7DOK - chains A and C of the 6 polymer chains in the assembly; structure by electron microscopy, 2.73 A resolution.

Chain A:
Molecule: RNA-directed RNA polymerase
Source organism: Severe acute respiratory syndrome coronavirus 2
Notes: EC 2.7.7.48
Reference sequence: P0DTD1 (R1AB_SARS2); residues 1-932 here correspond to UniProt positions 4393-5324 (UniProt number = residue number + 4392)
Chain sequence (943 residues; numbered 0 to 942; the number before each row is that of its first residue; numbering starts at 0):
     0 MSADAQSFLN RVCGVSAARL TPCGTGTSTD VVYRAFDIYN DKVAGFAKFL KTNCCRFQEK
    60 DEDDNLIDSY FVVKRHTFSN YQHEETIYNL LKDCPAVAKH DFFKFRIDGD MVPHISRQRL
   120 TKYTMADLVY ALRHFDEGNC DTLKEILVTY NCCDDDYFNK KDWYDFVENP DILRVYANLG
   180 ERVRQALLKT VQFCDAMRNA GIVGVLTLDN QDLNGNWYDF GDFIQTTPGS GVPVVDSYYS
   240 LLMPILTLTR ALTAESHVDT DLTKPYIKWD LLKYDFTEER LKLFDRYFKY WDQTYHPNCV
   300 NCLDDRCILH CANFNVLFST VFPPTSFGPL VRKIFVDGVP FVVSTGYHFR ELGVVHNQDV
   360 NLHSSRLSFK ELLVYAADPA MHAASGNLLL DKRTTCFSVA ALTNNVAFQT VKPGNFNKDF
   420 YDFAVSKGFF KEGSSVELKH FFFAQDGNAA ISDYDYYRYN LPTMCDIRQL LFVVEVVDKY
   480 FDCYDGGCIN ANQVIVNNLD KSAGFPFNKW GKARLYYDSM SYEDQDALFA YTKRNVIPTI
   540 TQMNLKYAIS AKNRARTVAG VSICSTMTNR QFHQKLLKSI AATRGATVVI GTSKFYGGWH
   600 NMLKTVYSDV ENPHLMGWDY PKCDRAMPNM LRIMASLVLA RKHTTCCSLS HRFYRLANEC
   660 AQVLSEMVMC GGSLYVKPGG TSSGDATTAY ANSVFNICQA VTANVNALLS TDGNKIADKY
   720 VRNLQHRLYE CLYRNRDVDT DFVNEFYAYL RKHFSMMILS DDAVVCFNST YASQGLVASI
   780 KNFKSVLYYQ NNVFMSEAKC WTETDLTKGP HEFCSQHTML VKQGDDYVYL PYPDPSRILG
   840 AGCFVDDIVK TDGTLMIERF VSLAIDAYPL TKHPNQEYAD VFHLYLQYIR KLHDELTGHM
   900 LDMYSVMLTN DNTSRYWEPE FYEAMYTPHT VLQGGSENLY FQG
Disordered / not traced: 0-4, 930-942
Sequence notes: initiating methionine (0); expression tag (933-942)
Bound ions: Mg2+ site 1: Asn209, Asp218 (together with pyrophosphate); Mg2+ site 2: Asp218 (together with pyrophosphate); Zn2+ site 1: His295, Cys301, Cys306, Cys310; Zn2+ site 2: Cys487, Cys645, Cys646
Small-molecule neighbours:
  - Penciclovir phosphate (HCU; [(2R)-4-(2-azanyl-6-oxidanylidene-3H-purin-9-yl)-2-(hydroxymethyl)butyl] dihydrogen phosphate): Lys545, Asp623, Ser682, Thr687, Asn691, Ser759, Asp760
  - pyrophosphate: Lys50, Asn52, Lys73, Arg116, Asn209, Tyr217, Asp218
  - pyrophosphate (POP): Lys551, Asp618, Tyr619, Pro620, Lys621, Lys798
UniProt features mapped onto this chain:
  - region: Lys545 to Arg555 (Interaction with RMP Remdesivir), Thr582 to Pro620 (RdRp Palm N-ter)
  - active site: Ser759, Asp760, Asp761
  - binding site (Mn(2+)): Asn209, Asp218
  - binding site (Zn(2+)): His295, Cys301, Cys306, Cys310, Cys487, His642, Cys645, Cys646
  - site: Gln932 (Cleavage)

Chain C:
Molecule: Non-structural protein 7
Source organism: Severe acute respiratory syndrome coronavirus 2
Reference sequence: P0DTD1 (R1AB_SARS2); residues 1-83 here correspond to UniProt positions 3860-3942 (UniProt number = residue number + 3859)
Chain sequence (84 residues; numbered 0 to 83; the number before each row is that of its first residue; numbering starts at 0):
     0 MSKMSDVKCT SVVLLSVLQQ LRVESSSKLW AQCVQLHNDI LLAKDTTEAF EKMVSLLSVL
    60 LSMQGAVDIN KLCEEMLDNR ATLQ
Disordered / not traced: 0-1, 71-83
Sequence notes: initiating methionine (0)
UniProt features mapped onto this chain:
  - site: Gln83 (Cleavage)

Interface between chain A and chain C:
Pairs across the interface (27; chain A residue first):
  Thr409(A) - Glu23(C)  hydrogen bond
  Thr409(A) - Trp29(C)
  Lys411(A) - Gln18(C)
  Pro412(A) - Leu14(C)  hydrophobic
  Pro412(A) - Ser15(C)
  Phe415(A) - Cys8(C)  hydrophobic
  Phe415(A) - Val11(C)  hydrophobic
  Phe415(A) - Val12(C)  hydrophobic
  Tyr420(A) - Ser4(C)  hydrogen bond
  Tyr420(A) - Asp5(C)  hydrogen bond
  Glu431(A) - Lys2(C)
  Leu437(A) - Lys7(C)
  Phe440(A) - Lys7(C)
  Phe440(A) - Leu40(C)
  Phe441(A) - His36(C)
  Phe442(A) - Asn37(C)
  Phe442(A) - Leu40(C)  hydrophobic
  Phe442(A) - Leu41(C)  hydrophobic
  Ala443(A) - Leu14(C)  hydrophobic
  Ala443(A) - Val33(C)  hydrophobic
  Ala443(A) - Asn37(C)
  Gln444(A) - Trp29(C)
  Asp445(A) - Ala30(C)
  Asp445(A) - Val33(C)
  Asn552(A) - Leu41(C)
  Phe843(A) - Cys8(C)  hydrophobic
  Phe843(A) - Val11(C)  hydrophobic
Interface residues without a listed pair, chain A (19 interface residues in all): Val410, Gly413, Phe429, Ala550

Overview:
Chain A and chain C form an interface of 19 and 18 residues respectively; the contacts include 3 hydrogen
bonds. Polar pairs include Thr409(A)-Glu23(C), Tyr420(A)-Ser4(C) and Tyr420(A)-Asp5(C). Chain A binds
Penciclovir phosphate and pyrophosphate.
Chain A is RNA-directed RNA polymerase and chain C is Non-structural protein 7, both from Severe acute
respiratory syndrome coronavirus 2; the structure, Structure of COVID-19 RNA-dependent RNA polymerase
(extended conformation) bound to penciclovir, was determined by electron microscopy.
